PDB entry 5E3L | X-ray diffraction, 2.66 A resolution | chains B and C of the 4 polymer chains in the assembly

Chain B:
Name: DNA-binding protein Fis
Source organism: Escherichia coli
Reference sequence: P0A6R3 (FIS_ECOLI); residue numbers follow UniProt; this construct covers 1-98
Chain sequence (98 residues; each row starts with the number of its first residue):
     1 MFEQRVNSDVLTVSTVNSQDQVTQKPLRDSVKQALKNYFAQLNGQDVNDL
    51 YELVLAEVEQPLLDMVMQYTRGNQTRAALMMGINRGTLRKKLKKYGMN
UniProt features mapped onto this chain:
  - DNA-binding region: Gln-74 to Lys-93 (H-T-H motif)
  - region: Asn-17 to Gly-44 (Required for the stimulation of HIN-mediated recombination)
From the paper describing this entry:
  - binding site for the 27-nt DNA strand (chain C): Gln-74, Thr-75
  - mutagenesis - R71A: decreased binding to F1+/-8G
  - mutagenesis - N73A (140-fold): decreased binding to F1
  - mutagenesis - R71A, T75A: unchanged binding to F1
  - mutagenesis - R71A: decreased binding to F27
  - mutagenesis - R71A: decreased binding to F28

Chain C:
Molecule: 27-nt DNA strand
Sequence (27 nucleotides; row label = number of the first residue in the row):
     1 AAATTGGTTTGAATTTTGAGCCAATTT

Interface between chain B and chain C:
Pairs across the interface - 12 pairs, chain B then chain C:
  Gly-72(B) with DG6(C), phosphate contact
  Asn-73(B) with DT5(C), hydrogen bond to the phosphate; DG6(C), phosphate contact
  Gln-74(B) with DG6(C), hydrogen bond to the phosphate; DG7(C), phosphate contact
  Thr-75(B) with DT5(C), sugar contact; DG6(C), hydrogen bond to the phosphate
  Arg-85(B) with DG6(C), base contact; DG7(C), hydrogen bond to the base; DT8(C), hydrogen bond to the base
  Arg-89(B) with DG7(C), salt bridge to the phosphate; DT8(C), salt bridge to the phosphate

In short:
The interface between chain B and chain C involves 6 residues on one side and 4 on the other; the contacts
include 5 hydrogen bonds and 2 salt bridges. Polar pairs include Arg-85(B)/DG7(C), Arg-85(B)/DT8(C) and
Asn-73(B)/DT5(C). From the paper: a binding site for the 27-nt DNA strand (chain C) at Gln-74(B) and
Thr-75(B); R71A of chain B reduces binding to F1+/-8G; 3 substitutions were tested in all.
Here chain B is DNA-binding protein Fis (Escherichia coli) and chain C is a 27-nt DNA strand. Entry 5E3L
(Crystal structure of Fis bound to 27bp DNA F1-8G (AAATTGGTTTGAATTTTGAGCCAATTT)) was determined by X-ray
diffraction (same publication as 5DS9, 5DTD, 5E3M, 5E3N and 5E3O).
